PDB entry 5ZEU | electron microscopy, 3.70 A resolution | chains a and c of the 22 polymer chains in the assembly

# Chain a
Molecule: 16S rRNA
From: Mycobacterium smegmatis (strain ATCC 700084 / mc(2)155)
Sequence (1528 nucleotides; numbered 1 to 1528; the number before each row is that of its first residue):
     1 UUUUUGUUUG GAGAGUUUGA UCCUGGCUCA GGACGAACGC UGGCGGCGUG CUUAACACAU
    61 GCAAGUCGAA CGGAAAGGCC CUUUCGGGGG UACUCGAGUG GCGAACGGGU GAGUAACACG
   121 UGGGUGAUCU GCCCUGCACU UUGGGAUAAG CCUGGGAAAC UGGGUCUAAU ACCGAAUACA
   181 CCCUGCUGGU CGCAUGGCCU GGUAGGGGAA AGCUUUUGCG GUGUGGGAUG GGCCCGCGGC
   241 CUAUCAGCUU GUUGGUGGGG UGAUGGCCUA CCAAGGCGAC GACGGGUAGC CGGCCUGAGA
   301 GGGUGACCGG CCACACUGGG ACUGAGAUAC GGCCCAGACU CCUACGGGAG GCAGCAGUGG
   361 GGAAUAUUGC ACAAUGGGCG CAAGCCUGAU GCAGCGACGC CGCGUGAGGG AUGACGGCCU
   421 UCGGGUUGUA AACCUCUUUC AGCACAGACG AAGCGCAAGU GACGGUAUGU GCAGAAGAAG
   481 GACCGGCCAA CUACGUGCCA GCAGCCGCGG UAAUACGUAG GGUCCGAGCG UUGUCCGGAA
   541 UUACUGGGCG UAAAGAGCUC GUAGGUGGUU UGUCGCGUUG UUCGUGAAAA CUCACAGCUU
   601 AACUGUGGGC GUGCGGGCGA UACGGGCAGA CUAGAGUACU GCAGGGGAGA CUGGAAUUCC
   661 UGGUGUAGCG GUGGAAUGCG CAGAUAUCAG GAGGAACACC GGUGGCGAAG GCGGGUCUCU
   721 GGGCAGUAAC UGACGCUGAG GAGCGAAAGC GUGGGGAGCG AACAGGAUUA GAUACCCUGG
   781 UAGUCCACGC CGUAAACGGU GGGUACUAGG UGUGGGUUUC CUUCCUUGGG AUCCGUGCCG
   841 UAGCUAACGC AUUAAGUACC CCGCCUGGGG AGUACGGCCG CAAGGCUAAA ACUCAAAGGA
   901 AUUGACGGGG GCCCGCACAA GCGGCGGAGC AUGUGGAUUA AUUCGAUGCA ACGCGAAGAA
   961 CCUUACCUGG GUUUGACAUG CACAGGACGC CGGCAGAGAU GUCGGUUCCC UUGUGGCCUG
  1021 UGUGCAGGUG GUGCAUGGCU GUCGUCAGCU CGUGUCGUGA GAUGUUGGGU UAAGUCCCGC
  1081 AACGAGCGCA ACCCUUGUCU CAUGUUGCCA GCACGUUAUG GUGGGGACUC GUGAGAGACU
  1141 GCCGGGGUCA ACUCGGAGGA AGGUGGGGAU GACGUCAAGU CAUCAUGCCC CUUAUGUCCA
  1201 GGGCUUCACA CAUGCUACAA UGGCCGGUAC AAAGGGCUGC GAUGCCGUGA GGUGGAGCGA
  1261 AUCCUUUCAA AGCCGGUCUC AGUUCGGAUC GGGGUCUGCA ACUCGACCCC GUGAAGUCGG
  1321 AGUCGCUAGU AAUCGCAGAU CAGCAACGCU GCGGUGAAUA CGUUCCCGGG CCUUGUACAC
  1381 ACCGCCCGUC ACGUCAUGAA AGUCGGUAAC ACCCGAAGCC GGUGGCCUAA CCCUUGUGGA
  1441 GGGAGCCGUC GAAGGUGGGA UCGGCGAUUG GGACGAAGUC GUAACAAGGU AGCCGUACCG
  1501 GAAGGUGCGG CUGGAUCACC UCCUUUCU
Not modelled in the structure: 1-8, 823-826, 1519-1528

# Chain c
Protein: 30S ribosomal protein S3
From: Mycobacterium smegmatis (strain ATCC 700084 / mc(2)155)
UniProt: A0QSD7 (RS3_MYCS2); residues 1-275 here = UniProt positions 1-275
Amino-acid sequence (275 residues; numbered 1 to 275; the number before each row is that of its first residue):
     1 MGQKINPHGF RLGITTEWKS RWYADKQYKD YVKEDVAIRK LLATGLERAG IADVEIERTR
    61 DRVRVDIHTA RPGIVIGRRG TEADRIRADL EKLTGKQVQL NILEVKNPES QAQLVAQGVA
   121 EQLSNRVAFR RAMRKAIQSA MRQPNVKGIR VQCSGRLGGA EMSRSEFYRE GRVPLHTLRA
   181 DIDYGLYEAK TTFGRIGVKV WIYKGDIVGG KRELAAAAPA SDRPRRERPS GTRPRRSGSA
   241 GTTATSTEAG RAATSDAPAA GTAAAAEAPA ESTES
Not modelled in the structure: 211-275

# Chain a / chain c interface
Pairs across the interface - 66 pairs, chain a then chain c:
  U421(a) with Arg-126(c), hydrogen bond to the base
  A512(a) with Thr-192(c), hydrogen bond to the base; Phe-193(c), base contact
  A1035(a) with Arg-156(c), hydrogen bond to the sugar; Glu-161(c), hydrogen bond to the sugar
  U1036(a) with Gly-155(c), phosphate contact; Glu-161(c), phosphate contact; Ser-163(c), hydrogen bond to the phosphate; Arg-195(c), hydrogen bond to the sugar
  G1037(a) with Ser-154(c), phosphate contact; Gly-155(c), hydrogen bond to the phosphate; Ser-163(c), hydrogen bond to the phosphate; Glu-188(c), hydrogen bond to the sugar; Arg-195(c), sugar contact; Gly-197(c), phosphate contact
  G1038(a) with Leu-186(c), sugar contact; Glu-188(c), sugar contact; Lys-199(c), salt bridge to the phosphate
  C1039(a) with Lys-199(c), salt bridge to the phosphate
  G1041(a) with Met-1(c), hydrogen bond to the base; Gln-3(c), hydrogen bond to the base
  U1042(a) with Met-1(c), base contact; Gln-3(c), hydrogen bond to the base
  G1086(a) with Arg-169(c), hydrogen bond to the sugar; Gly-171(c), hydrogen bond to the sugar; Arg-172(c), salt bridge to the phosphate; Val-173(c), phosphate contact
  C1087(a) with Arg-172(c), phosphate contact; Val-173(c), hydrogen bond to the phosphate; Pro-174(c), phosphate contact; Leu-175(c), phosphate contact
  G1088(a) with Pro-174(c), phosphate contact; Leu-175(c), hydrogen bond to the phosphate; His-176(c), salt bridge to the phosphate
  C1089(a) with His-176(c), salt bridge to the phosphate
  A1090(a) with Thr-177(c), base contact
  A1091(a) with His-176(c), hydrogen bond to the base; Thr-177(c), hydrogen bond to the base
  C1092(a) with His-176(c), hydrogen bond to the base; Thr-177(c), base contact; Leu-178(c), hydrogen bond to the base; Arg-179(c), hydrogen bond to the base
  C1093(a) with Ile-14(c), sugar contact
  U1170(a) with Ile-5(c), phosphate contact; Phe-10(c), sugar contact; His-176(c), sugar contact
  G1171(a) with Gln-3(c), phosphate contact; Ile-5(c), hydrogen bond to the phosphate; His-176(c), sugar contact
  A1172(a) with Gln-3(c), phosphate contact; Lys-4(c), phosphate contact; Arg-150(c), hydrogen bond to the phosphate
  C1173(a) with Lys-4(c), salt bridge to the phosphate; Arg-150(c), salt bridge to the phosphate; Phe-167(c), sugar contact
  G1174(a) with Met-1(c), base contact; Phe-167(c), phosphate contact
  U1175(a) with Met-1(c), base contact
  C1176(a) with Met-1(c), base contact
  A1177(a) with Met-162(c), base contact
  A1185(a) with Arg-195(c), sugar contact
  U1186(a) with Lys-190(c), phosphate contact; Arg-195(c), sugar contact
  G1187(a) with Lys-190(c), salt bridge to the phosphate; Thr-192(c), hydrogen bond to the sugar; Phe-193(c), sugar contact
Interface residues without a listed pair, chain a (30 interface residues in all): U1040, A1169
Interface residues without a listed pair, chain c (36 interface residues in all): Gly-2, Tyr-184, Gly-194

# In short
Chain a and chain c form an interface of 30 and 36 residues respectively; the contacts include 24 hydrogen
bonds and 8 salt bridges. Among the polar pairs are U421(a)/Arg-126(c), A512(a)/Thr-192(c) and
G1041(a)/Met-1(c).
Here chain a is 16S rRNA and chain c is 30S ribosomal protein S3, both from Mycobacterium smegmatis (strain
ATCC 700084 / mc(2)155). Entry 5ZEU (M. smegmatis P/P state 30S ribosomal subunit) was determined by electron
microscopy (same publication as 5ZEB, 5ZEP, 5ZET and 5ZEY).
